PDB entry 7LYA | electron microscopy, 2.91 A resolution | chains A and I of the 10 polymer chains in the assembly

# Chain A
Molecule: Histone H3.1
Source organism: Homo sapiens
UniProtKB: P68431 (H31_HUMAN); residues 0-135 here correspond to UniProt positions 1-136 (UniProt number = residue number + 1)
Amino-acid sequence (140 residues; row label = number of the first residue in the row; numbers below 1 keep their minus sign (Gly-4 is residue -4)):
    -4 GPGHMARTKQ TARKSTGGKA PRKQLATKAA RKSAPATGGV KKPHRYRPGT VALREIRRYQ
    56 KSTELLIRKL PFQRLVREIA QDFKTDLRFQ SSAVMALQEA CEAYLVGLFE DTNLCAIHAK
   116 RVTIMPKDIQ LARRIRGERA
Not modelled in the structure: -4 to 36
Sequence notes: expression tag (-4 to -1)
Swiss-Prot annotation at these positions:
  - modified residue: Arg2 (Asymmetric dimethylarginine), Thr3 (Phosphothreonine), Lys4 (Allysine), Gln5 (5-glutamyl dopamine), Thr6 (Phosphothreonine), Arg8 (Citrulline), Lys9 (N6,N6,N6-trimethyllysine), Ser10 (ADP-ribosylserine), Thr11 (Phosphothreonine), Lys14 (N6-(2-hydroxyisobutyryl)lysine), Arg17 (Asymmetric dimethylarginine), Lys18 (N6-(2-hydroxyisobutyryl)lysine), Lys23 (N6-(2-hydroxyisobutyryl)lysine), Arg26 (Citrulline), Lys27 (N6,N6,N6-trimethyllysine), Ser28 (ADP-ribosylserine), Lys36 (N6,N6,N6-trimethyllysine), Lys37 (N6-methyllysine), Tyr41 (Phosphotyrosine), Lys56 (N6,N6,N6-trimethyllysine) and 8 more in UniProt
  - lipidation: Lys18 (N6-decanoyllysine)

# Chain I
Molecule: 147-nt DNA strand
Source organism: Homo sapiens
Sequence (147 nucleotides; row label = number of the first residue in the row; numbers below 1 keep their minus sign (DA-73 is residue -73)):
   -73 ATCGAGAATC CCGGTGCCGA GGCCGCTCAA TTGGTCGTAG ACAGCTCTAG CACCGCTTAA
   -13 ACGCACGTAC GCGCTGTCCC CCGCGTTTTA ACCGCCAAGG GGATTACTCC CTAGTCTCCA
    47 GGCACGTGTC AGATATATAC ATCCGAT

# Chain A / chain I interface
Pairs across the interface (18):
  Arg40(A) - DG71(I)  phosphate contact
  Tyr41(A) - DC70(I)  sugar contact
  Arg42(A) - DA-5(I)  salt bridge to the phosphate
  Arg42(A) - DC70(I)  hydrogen bond to the phosphate
  Arg42(A) - DG71(I)  salt bridge to the phosphate
  Pro43(A) - DA-5(I)  sugar contact
  Thr45(A) - DC70(I)  hydrogen bond to the phosphate
  Arg63(A) - DA-13(I)  salt bridge to the phosphate
  Arg72(A) - DC-23(I)  salt bridge to the phosphate
  Arg83(A) - DC-23(I)  phosphate contact
  Phe84(A) - DG-24(I)  sugar contact
  Phe84(A) - DC-23(I)  hydrogen bond to the phosphate
  Gln85(A) - DG-24(I)  phosphate contact
  Ser86(A) - DG-24(I)  phosphate contact
  Arg116(A) - DG-3(I)  phosphate contact
  Val117(A) - DG-3(I)  hydrogen bond to the phosphate
  Thr118(A) - DG-3(I)  hydrogen bond to the phosphate
  Met120(A) - DC-2(I)  phosphate contact
Also at the interface, not in a pair above, chain A (17 interface residues in all): Leu82, Lys115
Also at the interface, not in a pair above, chain I (12 interface residues in all): DA-14, DC-8, DC-4, DC69

# Summary
17 residues of chain A and 12 residues of chain I are in contact, with 5 hydrogen bonds and 4 salt bridges.
Polar contacts include Arg42(A)-DC70(I), Thr45(A)-DC70(I) and Phe84(A)-DC-23(I).
Chain A is Histone H3.1 and chain I is a 147-nt DNA strand, both from Homo sapiens; the structure, Cryo-EM
structure of the human nucleosome core particle with linked histone proteins H2A and H2B, was determined by
electron microscopy (same publication as 7LYB).
